Entry 8DH3 (X-ray diffraction, 3.00 A resolution); this record covers chains B and D of the 4 polymer chains in the assembly.

# Chain B
Molecule: T7 RNA polymerase
Organism: Escherichia phage T7
Notes: EC 2.7.7.6
Reference sequence: P00573 (RPOL_BPT7); residue numbers follow UniProt; this construct covers 1-883
Chain sequence (883 residues; row label = number of the first residue in the row):
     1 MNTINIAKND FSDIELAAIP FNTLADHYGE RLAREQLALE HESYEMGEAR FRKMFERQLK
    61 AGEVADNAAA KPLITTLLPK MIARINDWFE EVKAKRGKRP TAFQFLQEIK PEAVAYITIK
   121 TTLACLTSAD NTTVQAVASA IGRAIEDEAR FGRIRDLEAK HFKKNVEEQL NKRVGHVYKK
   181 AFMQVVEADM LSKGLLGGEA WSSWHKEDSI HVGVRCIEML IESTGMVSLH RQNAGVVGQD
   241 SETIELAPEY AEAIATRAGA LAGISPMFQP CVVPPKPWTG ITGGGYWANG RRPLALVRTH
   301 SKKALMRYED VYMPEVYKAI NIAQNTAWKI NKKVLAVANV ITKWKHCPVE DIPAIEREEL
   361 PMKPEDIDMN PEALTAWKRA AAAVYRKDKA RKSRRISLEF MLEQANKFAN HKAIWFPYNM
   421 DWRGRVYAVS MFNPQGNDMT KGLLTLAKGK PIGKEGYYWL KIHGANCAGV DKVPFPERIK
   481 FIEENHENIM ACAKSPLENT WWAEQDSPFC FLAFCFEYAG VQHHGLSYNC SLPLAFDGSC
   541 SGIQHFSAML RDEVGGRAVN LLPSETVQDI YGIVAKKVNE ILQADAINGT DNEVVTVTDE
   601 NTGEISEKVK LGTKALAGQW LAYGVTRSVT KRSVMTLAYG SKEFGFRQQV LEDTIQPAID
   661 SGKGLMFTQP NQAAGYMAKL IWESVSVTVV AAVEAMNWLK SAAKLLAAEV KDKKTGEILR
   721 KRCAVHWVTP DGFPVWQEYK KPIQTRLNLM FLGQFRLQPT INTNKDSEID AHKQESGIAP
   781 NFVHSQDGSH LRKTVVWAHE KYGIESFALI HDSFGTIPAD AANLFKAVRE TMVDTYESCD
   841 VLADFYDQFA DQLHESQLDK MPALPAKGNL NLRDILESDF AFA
Disordered / not traced: 356-371, 755-765
UniProt features mapped onto this chain:
  - active site: Asp537, Lys631, Asp812
  - mutagenesis: Lys172 (K172L/G: No change in activity), Pro563 (P563A/T: Inactivated), Tyr571 (Y571S: Inactivated), Lys631 (K631G: Partially inactivated; K631L: Partially inactivated; K631R: Partially inactivated), Thr636 (T636P: Inactivated), Tyr639 (Y639D: Inactivated), Phe646 (F646C: Inactivated)
Reported in the primary citation:
  - binding site for Template strand DNA: Tyr639
  - mutagenesis - Y639F: decreased catalytic activity on all scaffolds we tested
  - mutagenesis - M635A: unchanged catalytic activity on natural ATP incorporation
  - mutagenesis - M635K: abolished catalytic activity on UBP incorporation

# Chain D
Molecule: Non-template strand DNA
Sequence (9 nucleotides; row label = number of the first residue in the row):
     2 TCGATTCCC
Disordered / not traced: 9-10

# How chain B and chain D interact
Pairs across the interface - 4 pairs, chain B then chain D:
  Phe644(B) - DT2(D)  base contact
  Lys704(B) - DA5(D)  salt bridge to the phosphate
  Ala771(B) - DT6(D)  phosphate contact
  Glu775(B) - DT6(D)  phosphate contact
Interface residues without a listed pair, chain B (6 interface residues in all): Arg647, Lys741
Interface residues without a listed pair, chain D (5 interface residues in all): DG4, DT7

# Summary
The interface between chain B and chain D involves 6 residues on one side and 5 on the other; the contacts
include 1 salt bridge. Its one salt-bridged contact is Lys704(B)-DA5(D). From the paper: a binding site for
Template strand DNA at Tyr639(B); Y639F of chain B reduces catalytic activity on all scaffolds we tested; 3
substitutions were tested in all.
Here chain B is T7 RNA polymerase (Escherichia phage T7) and chain D is Non-template strand DNA. Entry 8DH3
(T7 RNA polymerase elongation complex with unnatural base dPa) was determined by X-ray diffraction (same
publication as 8DH0, 8DH2, 8DH4 and 8DH5).
